1TWG - chains A and K of the 10 polymer chains in the assembly; structure by X-ray diffraction, 3.30 A resolution.

[Chain A]
Protein: DNA-directed RNA polymerase II largest subunit
From: Saccharomyces cerevisiae
Notes: EC 2.7.7.6
UniProt: P04050 (RPB1_YEAST); residue numbers follow UniProt; this construct covers 1-1733
Sequence (1733 residues; row label = number of the first residue in the row):
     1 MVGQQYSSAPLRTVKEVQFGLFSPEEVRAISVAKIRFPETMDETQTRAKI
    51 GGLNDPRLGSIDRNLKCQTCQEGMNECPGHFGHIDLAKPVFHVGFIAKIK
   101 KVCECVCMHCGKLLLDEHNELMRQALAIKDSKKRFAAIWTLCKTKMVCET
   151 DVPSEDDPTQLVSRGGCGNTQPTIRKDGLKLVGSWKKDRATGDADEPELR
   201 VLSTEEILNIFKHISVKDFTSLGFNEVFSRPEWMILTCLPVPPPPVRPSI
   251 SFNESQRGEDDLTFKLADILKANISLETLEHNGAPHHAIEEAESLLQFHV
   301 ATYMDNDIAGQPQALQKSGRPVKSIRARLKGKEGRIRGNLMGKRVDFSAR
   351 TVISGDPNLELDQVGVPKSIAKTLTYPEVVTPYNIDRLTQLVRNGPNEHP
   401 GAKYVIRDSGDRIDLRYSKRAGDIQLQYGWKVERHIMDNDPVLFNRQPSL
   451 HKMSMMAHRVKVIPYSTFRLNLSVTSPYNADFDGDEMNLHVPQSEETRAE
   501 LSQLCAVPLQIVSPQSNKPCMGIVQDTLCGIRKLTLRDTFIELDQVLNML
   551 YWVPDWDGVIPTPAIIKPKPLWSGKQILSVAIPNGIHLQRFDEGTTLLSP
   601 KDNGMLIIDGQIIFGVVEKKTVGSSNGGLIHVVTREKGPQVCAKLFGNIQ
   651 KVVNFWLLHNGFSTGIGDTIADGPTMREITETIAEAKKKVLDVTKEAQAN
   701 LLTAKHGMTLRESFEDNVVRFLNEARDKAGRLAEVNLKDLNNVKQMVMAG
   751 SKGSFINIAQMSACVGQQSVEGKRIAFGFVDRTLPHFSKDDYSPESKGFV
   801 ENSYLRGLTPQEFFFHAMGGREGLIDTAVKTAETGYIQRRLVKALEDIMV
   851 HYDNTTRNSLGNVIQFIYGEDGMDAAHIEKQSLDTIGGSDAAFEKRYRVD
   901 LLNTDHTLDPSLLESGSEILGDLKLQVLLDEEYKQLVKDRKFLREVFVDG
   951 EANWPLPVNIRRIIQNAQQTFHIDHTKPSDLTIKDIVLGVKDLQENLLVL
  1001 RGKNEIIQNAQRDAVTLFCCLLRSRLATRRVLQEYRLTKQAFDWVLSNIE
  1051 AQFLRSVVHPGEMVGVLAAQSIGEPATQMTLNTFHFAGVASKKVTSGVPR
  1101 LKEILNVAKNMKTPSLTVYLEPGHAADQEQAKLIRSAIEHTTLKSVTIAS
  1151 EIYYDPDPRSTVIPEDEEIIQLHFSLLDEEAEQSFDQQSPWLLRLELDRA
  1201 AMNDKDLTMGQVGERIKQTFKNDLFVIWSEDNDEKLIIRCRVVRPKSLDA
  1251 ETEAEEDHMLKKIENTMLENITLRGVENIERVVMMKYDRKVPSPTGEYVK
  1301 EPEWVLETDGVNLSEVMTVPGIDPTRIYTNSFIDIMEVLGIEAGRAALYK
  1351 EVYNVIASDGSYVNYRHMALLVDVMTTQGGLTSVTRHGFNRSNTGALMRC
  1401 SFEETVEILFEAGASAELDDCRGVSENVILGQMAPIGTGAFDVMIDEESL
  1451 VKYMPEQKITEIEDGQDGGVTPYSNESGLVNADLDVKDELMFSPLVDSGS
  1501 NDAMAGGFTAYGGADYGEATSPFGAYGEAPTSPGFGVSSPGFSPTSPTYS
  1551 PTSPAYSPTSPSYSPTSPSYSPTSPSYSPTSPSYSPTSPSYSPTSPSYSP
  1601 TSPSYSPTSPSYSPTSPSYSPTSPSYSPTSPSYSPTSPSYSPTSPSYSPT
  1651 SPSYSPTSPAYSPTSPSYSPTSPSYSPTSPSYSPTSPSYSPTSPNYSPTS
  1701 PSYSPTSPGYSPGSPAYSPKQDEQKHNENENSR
Not modelled in the structure: 1-2, 249-260, 306-323, 328-345, 1082-1091, 1174-1175, 1177-1186, 1244-1253, 1386-1404, 1451-1733
Metal / ion sites: Zn2+ site 1: Cys-70, Cys-77, His-80; Zn2+ site 2: Cys-107, Cys-110, Cys-148, Cys-167; Mn2+ site 1: Asp-481, Asp-483, Asp-485 (together with CTP); Mn2+ site 2: Asp-481, Asp-483 (together with CTP) (shared with 1 residue of chain B)
Ligand contacts: CTP (cytidine-5'-triphosphate): Asp-481, Asp-483, Asp-485
UniProt features mapped onto this chain:
  - region: Pro-248 to Asp-260 (Lid loop), Asn-306 to Lys-323 (Rudder loop), Pro-810 to Glu-822 (Bridging helix)
  - binding site (Zn(2+)): Cys-67, Cys-70, Cys-77, His-80, Cys-107, Cys-110, Cys-148, Cys-167
  - binding site (Mg(2+)): Asp-481, Asp-483, Asp-485
  - modified residue: Thr-1471 (Phosphothreonine)
  - cross-link (Glycyl lysine isopeptide (Lys-Gly)): Lys-695 (interchain with G-Cter in ubiquitin), Lys-1246 (interchain with G-Cter in ubiquitin), Lys-1350 (interchain with G-Cter in ubiquitin)

[Chain K]
Protein: DNA-directed RNA polymerase II 13.6 kDa polypeptide
From: Saccharomyces cerevisiae
Notes: EC 2.7.7.6
UniProt: P38902 (RPB11_YEAST); numbering as in UniProt (aligned over 1-120)
Sequence (120 residues; each row starts with the number of its first residue):
     1 MNAPDRFELFLLGEGESKLKIDPDTKAPNAVVITFEKEDHTLGNLIRAEL
    51 LNDRKVLFAAYKVEHPFFARFKLRIQTTEGYDPKDALKNACNSIINKLGA
   101 LKTNFETEWNLQTLAADDAF
Not modelled in the structure: 115-120

[Interface between chain A and chain K]
Pairs across the interface (33):
  Asp-356(A) / His-65(K)  salt bridge
  Asn-358(A) / Glu-64(K)
  Asn-358(A) / His-65(K)
  Asn-358(A) / Pro-66(K)
  Pro-367(A) / Asn-2(K)
  Lys-368(A) / Asn-2(K)
  Ser-369(A) / Asn-2(K)  hydrogen bond
  Pro-464(A) / Asn-2(K)
  Pro-464(A) / Phe-67(K)  hydrophobic
  Tyr-465(A) / Asn-2(K)
  Tyr-465(A) / Pro-4(K)
  Tyr-465(A) / Phe-67(K)  hydrophobic
  Arg-469(A) / Phe-67(K)
  Asp-544(A) / Arg-47(K)  hydrogen bond (backbone-side chain)
  Asp-544(A) / Leu-51(K)
  Leu-547(A) / Phe-58(K)  hydrophobic
  Leu-547(A) / Ala-59(K)
  Leu-547(A) / Ala-60(K)
  Asn-548(A) / Arg-47(K)
  Asn-548(A) / Ala-60(K)
  Asn-548(A) / Tyr-61(K)  hydrogen bond (side chain-backbone)
  Tyr-551(A) / Val-32(K)
  Tyr-551(A) / Ala-60(K)  hydrophobic
  Tyr-551(A) / Lys-62(K)  hydrogen bond (backbone-side chain)
  Tyr-551(A) / Lys-72(K)
  Tyr-551(A) / Arg-74(K)
  Trp-552(A) / Lys-62(K)
  Trp-552(A) / Val-63(K)
  Asp-555(A) / Lys-26(K)  salt bridge
  Trp-556(A) / Lys-26(K)
  Trp-556(A) / Phe-58(K)  hydrophobic
  Asp-557(A) / Lys-26(K)
  Ile-560(A) / Leu-57(K)
Other interface residues (no listed pair), chain A (22 interface residues in all): Ile-370, Ile-463, Ser-466, Gln-545, Gly-558
Other interface residues (no listed pair), chain K (21 interface residues in all): Ala-3, Phe-68

[Summary]
22 residues of chain A face 21 of chain K across their interface; the contacts include 4 hydrogen bonds and 2
salt bridges. Among the polar pairs are Asp-356(A)/His-65(K), Asp-555(A)/Lys-26(K) and Ser-369(A)/Asn-2(K).
Ligands of chain A: CTP.
Chain A is DNA-directed RNA polymerase II largest subunit and chain K is DNA-directed RNA polymerase II 13.6
kDa polypeptide, both from Saccharomyces cerevisiae; the structure, RNA polymerase II complexed with CTP, was
determined by X-ray diffraction, deposited together with 1R9S, 1R9T, 1TWA, 1TWC, 1TWF and 1TWH.
